PDB entry 8Z9F | X-ray diffraction, 1.60 A resolution | chains A and D of the 4 polymer chains in the assembly

# Chain A (and D)
Protein: 3-hydroxyisobutyrate dehydrogenase
Organism: Acetobacter aceti
Notes: chain D of this document is another copy of the same molecule, construct and numbering; everything in this record applies to it too
Reference sequence: A0A6S6PLJ6 (A0A6S6PLJ6_ACEAC); residues 1-296 here = UniProt positions 1-296
Chain sequence (313 residues; each row starts with the number of its first residue; numbers below 1 keep their minus sign (Met-15 is residue -15)):
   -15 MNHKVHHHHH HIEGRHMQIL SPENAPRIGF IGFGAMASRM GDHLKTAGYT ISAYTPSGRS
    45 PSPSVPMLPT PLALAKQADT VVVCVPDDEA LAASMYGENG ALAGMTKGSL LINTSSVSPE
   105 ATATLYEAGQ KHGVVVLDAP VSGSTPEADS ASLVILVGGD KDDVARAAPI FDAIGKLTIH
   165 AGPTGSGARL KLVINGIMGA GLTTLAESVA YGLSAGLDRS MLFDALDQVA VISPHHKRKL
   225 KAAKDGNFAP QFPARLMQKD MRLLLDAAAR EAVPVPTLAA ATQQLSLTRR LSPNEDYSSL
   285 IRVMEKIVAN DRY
Not modelled in the structure: -15 to 1, 295-297
Sequence notes: initiating methionine (-15); expression tag (-14 to 0, 297)
Small-molecule neighbours: NADH (NAI; 1,4-dihydronicotinamide adenine dinucleotide): Ile15, Gly16, Phe17, Gly18, Ala19, Met20, Ala21, Tyr38, Thr39, Pro40, Ser41, Cys68, Val69, Pro70, Ala74, Ala77, Ser78, Thr98, Ser99, Ser100, Val125, Gly127, Ser128, Thr129, Lys175, Gln235, Phe236, Arg239, Leu240, Lys243, Asp244

# How chain A and chain D interact
Residue-residue contacts - 7 pairs, chain A then chain D:
  Arg274(A) - Ile291(D)  hydrogen bond (side chain-backbone)
  Arg274(A) - Val292(D)  hydrogen bond (side chain-backbone)
  Arg274(A) - Asn294(D)
  Ile291(A) - Arg274(D)  hydrogen bond (backbone-side chain)
  Val292(A) - Arg274(D)  hydrogen bond (backbone-side chain)
  Asn294(A) - Arg274(D)  hydrogen bond (side chain-backbone)
  Asn294(A) - Leu275(D)
Also at the interface, not in a pair above, chain A (5 interface residues in all): Ser198
Also at the interface, not in a pair above, chain D (6 interface residues in all): Ser198

# Overview
5 residues of chain A face 6 of chain D across their interface, with 5 hydrogen bonds. Polar contacts include
Arg274(A)-Ile291(D), Arg274(A)-Val292(D) and Asn294(A)-Arg274(D). Chain A binds NADH.
Both chains are 3-hydroxyisobutyrate dehydrogenase (Acetobacter aceti). Entry 8Z9F (Crystal structure of
glyoxylate reductase from Acetobacter aceti in complex with NADH) was determined by X-ray diffraction,
deposited together with 8Z0X and 8Z9G.
